6ZOW - chains A and C of the 4 polymer chains in the assembly; structure by electron microscopy, 3.00 A resolution.

== Chain A (and C) ==
Molecule: Spike glycoprotein
Organism: Severe acute respiratory syndrome coronavirus 2
Notes: chain C of this document is another copy of the same molecule, construct and numbering; everything in this record applies to it too
Reference sequence: P0DTC2 (SPIKE_SARS2); numbering as in UniProt (aligned over 1-1208)
Chain sequence (1288 residues; each row starts with the number of its first residue):
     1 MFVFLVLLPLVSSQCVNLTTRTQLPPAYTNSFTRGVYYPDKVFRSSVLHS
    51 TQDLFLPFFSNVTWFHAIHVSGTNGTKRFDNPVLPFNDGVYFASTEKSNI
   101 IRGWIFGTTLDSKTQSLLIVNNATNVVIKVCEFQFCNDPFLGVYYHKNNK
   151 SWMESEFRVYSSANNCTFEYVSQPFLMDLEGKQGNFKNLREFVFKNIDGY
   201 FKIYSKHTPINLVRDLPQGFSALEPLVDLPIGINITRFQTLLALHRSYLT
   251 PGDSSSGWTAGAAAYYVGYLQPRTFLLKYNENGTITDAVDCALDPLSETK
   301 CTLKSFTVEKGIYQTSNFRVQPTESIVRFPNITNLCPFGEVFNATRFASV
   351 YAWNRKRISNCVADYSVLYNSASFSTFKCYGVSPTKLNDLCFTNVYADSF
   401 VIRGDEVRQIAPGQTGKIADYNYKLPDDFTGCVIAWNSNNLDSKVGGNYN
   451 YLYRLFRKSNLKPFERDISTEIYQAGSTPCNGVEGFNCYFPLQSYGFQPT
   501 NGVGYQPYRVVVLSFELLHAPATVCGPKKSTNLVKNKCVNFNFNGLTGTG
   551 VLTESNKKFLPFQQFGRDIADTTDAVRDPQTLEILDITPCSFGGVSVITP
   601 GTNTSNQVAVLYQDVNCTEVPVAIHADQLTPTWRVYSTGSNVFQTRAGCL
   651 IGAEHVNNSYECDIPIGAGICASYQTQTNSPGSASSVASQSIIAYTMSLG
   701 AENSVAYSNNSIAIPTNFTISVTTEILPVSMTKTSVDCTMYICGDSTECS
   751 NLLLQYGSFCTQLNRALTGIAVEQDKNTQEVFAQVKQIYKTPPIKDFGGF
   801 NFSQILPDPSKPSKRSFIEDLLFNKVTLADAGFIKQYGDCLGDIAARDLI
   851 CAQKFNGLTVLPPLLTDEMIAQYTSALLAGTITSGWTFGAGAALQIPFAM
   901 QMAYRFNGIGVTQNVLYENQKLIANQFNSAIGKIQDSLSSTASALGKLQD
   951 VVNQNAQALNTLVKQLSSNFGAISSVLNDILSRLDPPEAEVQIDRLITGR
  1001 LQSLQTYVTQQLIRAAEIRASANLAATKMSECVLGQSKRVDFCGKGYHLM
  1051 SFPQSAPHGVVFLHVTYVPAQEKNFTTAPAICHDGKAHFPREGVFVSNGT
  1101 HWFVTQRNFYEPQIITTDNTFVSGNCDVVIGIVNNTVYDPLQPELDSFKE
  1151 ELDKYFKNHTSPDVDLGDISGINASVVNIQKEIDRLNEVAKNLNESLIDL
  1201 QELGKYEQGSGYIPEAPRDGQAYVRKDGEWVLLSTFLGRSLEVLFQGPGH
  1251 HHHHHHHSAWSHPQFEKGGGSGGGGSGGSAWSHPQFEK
Unresolved in the structure: 1-26, 67-80, 132-161, 174-187, 243-261, 336-525, 621-639, 677-688, 829-851, 1149-1288 (chain C: 1-26, 67-81, 132-155, 161-163, 173-187, 243-263, 443-448, 455-459, 471-489, 495-509, 621-638, 677-688, 829-852, 1147-1288)
Sequence notes: engineered mutation Gly-682 (Arg in P0DTC2), Ser-683 (Arg in P0DTC2), Ser-685 (Arg in P0DTC2), Pro-986 (Lys in P0DTC2), Pro-987 (Val in P0DTC2); expression tag (1209-1288)
UniProt features mapped onto this chain:
  - region: Asn-280 to Cys-301 (Putative superantigen), Arg-403 to Asp-405 (Integrin-binding motif), Asn-448 to Phe-456 (Immunodominant HLA epitope recognized by the CD8+), Pro-681, Ala-684 (Putative superantigen), Ser-816 to Tyr-837 (Fusion peptide 1), Lys-835 to Phe-855 (Fusion peptide 2), Asp-1163 to Glu-1202 (Heptad repeat 2)
  - site: Arg-815, Ser-816 (Cleavage)
  - glycosylation: Asn-17 (N-linked (GlcNAc...) (complex) asparagine), Asn-61 (N-linked (GlcNAc...) (hybrid) asparagine), Asn-74 (N-linked (GlcNAc...) (complex) asparagine), Asn-122 (N-linked (GlcNAc...) (hybrid) asparagine), Asn-149 (N-linked (GlcNAc...) (complex) asparagine), Asn-165 (N-linked (GlcNAc...) (complex) asparagine), Asn-234 (N-linked (GlcNAc...) (high mannose) asparagine), Asn-282 (N-linked (GlcNAc...) (complex) asparagine), Thr-323 (O-linked (GalNAc) threonine), Ser-325 (O-linked (HexNAc...) serine), Asn-331 (N-linked (GlcNAc...) (complex) asparagine), Asn-343 (N-linked (GlcNAc...) (complex) asparagine), Asn-603 (N-linked (GlcNAc...) (hybrid) asparagine), Asn-616 (N-linked (GlcNAc...) (complex) asparagine), Asn-657 (N-linked (GlcNAc...) (complex) asparagine), Thr-676 (O-linked (GlcNAc...) threonine), Thr-678 (O-linked (GlcNAc...) threonine), Asn-709 (N-linked (GlcNAc...) (high mannose) asparagine), Asn-717 (N-linked (GlcNAc...) (hybrid) asparagine), Asn-801 (N-linked (GlcNAc...) (hybrid) asparagine) and 6 more in UniProt
Cystine bridges: Cys-131/Cys-166, Cys-291/Cys-301, Cys-538/Cys-590, Cys-617/Cys-649, Cys-662/Cys-671, Cys-738/Cys-760, Cys-743/Cys-749, Cys-1032/Cys-1043, Cys-1082/Cys-1126
Covalent attachments: N-acetylglucosamine (NAG) linked to Asn-122, Asn-165, Asn-234, Asn-282, Asn-331, Asn-603, Asn-616, Asn-657, Asn-709, Asn-717, Asn-801, Asn-1074, Asn-1098, Asn-1134

== Chain A / chain C interface ==
Pairs across the interface (146; chain A residue first):
  Lys-41(A) with Phe-562(C), hydrogen bond (side chain-backbone); Gln-563(C); Gln-564(C); Phe-565(C)
  Val-42(A) with Phe-565(C); Arg-567(C)
  Phe-43(A) with Phe-559(C), hydrophobic; Gln-563(C); Phe-565(C), hydrogen bond (backbone-backbone); Gly-566(C); Arg-567(C), hydrogen bond (backbone-backbone)
  Tyr-200(A) with Asn-394(C), hydrogen bond; Tyr-396(C), hydrogen bond; Glu-516(C), hydrogen bond; His-519(C)
  Lys-202(A) with His-519(C), hydrogen bond
  Glu-224(A) with Phe-562(C)
  Pro-225(A) with Phe-562(C), hydrophobic
  Pro-230(A) with Arg-357(C), hydrogen bond (backbone-side chain)
  Asn-282(A) with Lys-558(C)
  Asp-737(A) with Asn-317(C), hydrogen bond
  Met-740(A) with Asn-317(C); Arg-319(C), hydrogen bond; Phe-592(C), hydrophobic
  Asp-745(A) with Thr-549(C), hydrogen bond
  Gln-755(A) with Asn-969(C); Phe-970(C), hydrogen bond (backbone-backbone); Gly-971(C)
  Tyr-756(A) with Phe-970(C)
  Gly-757(A) with Gln-965(C); Ser-968(C)
  Ser-758(A) with Thr-961(C); Gln-965(C), hydrogen bond (backbone-side chain)
  Phe-759(A) with Gln-965(C); Gln-1002(C); Thr-1006(C)
  Gln-762(A) with Thr-961(C), hydrogen bond; Thr-1006(C)
  Arg-765(A) with Gln-957(C)
  Lys-786(A) with Gly-700(C); Ala-701(C); Lys-1045(C)
  Gln-787(A) with Ala-701(C); Asn-703(C)
  Ile-788(A) with Gly-700(C); Ala-701(C), hydrogen bond (backbone-backbone); Glu-702(C); Asn-703(C)
  Tyr-789(A) with Asn-703(C); Val-705(C), hydrophobic
  Lys-790(A) with Asn-703(C); Ser-704(C)
  Pro-792(A) with Tyr-707(C), hydrophobic
  Asp-796(A) with Tyr-707(C), hydrogen bond (backbone-side chain); Asn-709(C)
  Phe-797(A) with Tyr-707(C)
  Phe-855(A) with Pro-589(C), hydrophobic; Phe-592(C)
  Leu-861(A) with Gln-613(C)
  Pro-862(A) with Ala-647(C), hydrophobic
  Pro-863(A) with Ala-668(C), hydrogen bond (backbone-backbone)
  Leu-864(A) with Pro-665(C), hydrophobic; Ala-668(C); Gly-669(C), hydrogen bond (backbone-backbone)
  Thr-866(A) with Ala-668(C); Gly-669(C)
  Met-869(A) with Gly-669(C); Thr-696(C); Leu-699(C), hydrophobic
  Gln-872(A) with Leu-699(C); Glu-702(C)
  Tyr-873(A) with Leu-699(C)
  Thr-883(A) with Val-705(C); Tyr-707(C)
  Trp-886(A) with Tyr-1047(C)
  Thr-887(A) with Tyr-1047(C)
  Gly-889(A) with Asp-1041(C)
  Ala-890(A) with Gly-1046(C); Tyr-1047(C), hydrophobic
  Ala-893(A) with Val-705(C), hydrophobic
  Leu-894(A) with Ala-713(C); Pro-715(C), hydrophobic; Glu-1072(C)
  Gln-895(A) with Val-705(C); Ala-706(C), hydrogen bond (side chain-backbone); Ser-711(C); Ile-712(C); Ala-713(C), hydrogen bond (backbone-backbone)
  Ile-896(A) with Tyr-707(C); Ile-712(C), hydrophobic
  Pro-897(A) with Asn-709(C); Ser-711(C); Thr-1077(C)
  Phe-898(A) with Tyr-707(C)
  Met-900(A) with Thr-1077(C), hydrogen bond; Val-1094(C), hydrophobic
  Tyr-904(A) with Val-1094(C); Arg-1107(C), hydrogen bond
  Gln-913(A) with Pro-1090(C); Arg-1107(C)
  Asn-914(A) with Phe-1089(C); Phe-1121(C); Ser-1123(C)
  Tyr-917(A) with Pro-1079(C), hydrophobic; Phe-1089(C), hydrophobic; Val-1128(C); Val-1129(C), hydrophobic
  Glu-918(A) with Ser-1123(C), hydrogen bond; Val-1128(C)
  Gln-920(A) with Ile-1130(C)
  Lys-921(A) with Ile-1130(C)
  Val-963(A) with Ala-570(C)
  Leu-966(A) with Asp-571(C)
  Ser-967(A) with Ala-570(C); Asp-571(C), hydrogen bond
  Ser-975(A) with Asp-571(C)
  Val-976(A) with Asp-571(C)
  Asn-978(A) with Thr-547(C), hydrogen bond (side chain-backbone)
  Leu-981(A) with Lys-386(C), hydrogen bond (backbone-side chain)
  Ser-982(A) with Lys-386(C); Leu-390(C)
  Arg-983(A) with Gly-381(C), hydrogen bond (side chain-backbone); Val-382(C); Ser-383(C), hydrogen bond (backbone-backbone); Leu-390(C)
  Leu-984(A) with Gly-381(C); Ser-383(C); Lys-386(C)
  Asp-985(A) with Ser-383(C); Pro-384(C)
  Asp-994(A) with Arg-995(C), salt bridge
  Gln-1002(A) with Gln-1002(C)
  Gln-1005(A) with Thr-1006(C)
  Leu-1012(A) with Gln-1010(C); Ile-1013(C), hydrophobic
  Ile-1013(A) with Ile-1013(C), hydrophobic
  Arg-1019(A) with Glu-1017(C), salt bridge
  Thr-1027(A) with Arg-1039(C)
  Ser-1030(A) with Val-1040(C), hydrogen bond (side chain-backbone); Asp-1041(C)
  Glu-1031(A) with Arg-1039(C), salt bridge; Val-1040(C)
  Leu-1034(A) with Val-1040(C)
  Arg-1039(A) with Arg-1039(C)
  Leu-1141(A) with Leu-1141(C), hydrophobic
  Phe-1148(A) with Leu-1145(C), hydrophobic
Also at the interface, not in a pair above, chain A (102 interface residues in all): Tyr-38, Arg-44, Ile-197, Asp-198, Asp-228, Gly-283, Ser-735, Asn-856, Gly-857, Val-860, Leu-865, Ile-882, Gly-891, Ala-892, Asn-907, Thr-912, Lys-964, Ile-973, Leu-1001, Thr-1009, Gly-1035, Lys-1038, Glu-1111
Also at the interface, not in a pair above, chain C (108 interface residues in all): Gln-314, Thr-385, Thr-393, Phe-429, Leu-517, Gly-545, Gly-548, Lys-557, Leu-560, Ile-569, Thr-572, Thr-588, Asp-614, Gly-667, Cys-671, Met-697, Ser-708, Ala-972, Ser-1003, Thr-1009, Lys-1038, Phe-1042, Val-1068, Asn-1074, Ala-1078, Glu-1092, Gly-1093, Gly-1124

== Summary ==
102 residues of chain A face 108 of chain C across their interface, with 29 hydrogen bonds and 3 salt bridges.
Polar contacts include Asp-994(A)/Arg-995(C), Arg-1019(A)/Glu-1017(C) and Glu-1031(A)/Arg-1039(C). Covalently
linked N-acetylglucosamine: at Asn-122(A), Asn-165(A), Asn-234(A), Asn-282(A), Asn-331(A) and Asn-603(A) and 8
more.
Both chains are Spike glycoprotein (Severe acute respiratory syndrome coronavirus 2). Entry 6ZOW (SARS-CoV-2
spike in prefusion state) was determined by electron microscopy together with 6ZP5 and 6ZP7 from the same
study.
